2IG9 - chains A and B of the 4 polymer chains in the assembly; structure by X-ray diffraction, 1.90 A resolution.

== Chain A (and B) ==
Molecule: Homoprotocatechuate 2,3-dioxygenase
From: Brevibacterium fuscum
Notes: EC 1.13.11.15; chain B of this document is another copy of the same molecule, construct and numbering; everything in this record applies to it too
UniProtKB: Q45135 (Q45135_9MICO); numbering as in UniProt (aligned over 1-365)
Amino-acid sequence (365 residues; numbered 1 to 365; the number before each row is that of its first residue):
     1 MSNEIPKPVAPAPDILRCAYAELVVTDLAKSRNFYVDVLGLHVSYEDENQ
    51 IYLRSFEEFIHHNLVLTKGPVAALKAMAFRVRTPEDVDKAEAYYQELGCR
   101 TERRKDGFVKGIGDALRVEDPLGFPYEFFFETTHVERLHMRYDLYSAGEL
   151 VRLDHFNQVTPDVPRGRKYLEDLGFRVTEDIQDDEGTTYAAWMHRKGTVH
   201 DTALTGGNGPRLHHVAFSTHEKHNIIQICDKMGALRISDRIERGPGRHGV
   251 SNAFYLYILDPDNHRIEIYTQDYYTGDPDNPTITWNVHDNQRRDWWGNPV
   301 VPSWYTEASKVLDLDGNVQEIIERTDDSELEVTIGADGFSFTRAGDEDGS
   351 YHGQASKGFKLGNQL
Unresolved in the structure: 1-3, 363-365
Bound ions: Fe2+: His155, His214, Glu267; Ca2+: Asp184, Glu185 (shared with Asp184(B), Glu185(B) of chain B)
From the paper describing this entry:
  - Fe2+ coordination: His155, His214, Glu267
  - catalytic residues: His200 (proposed by the authors, not directly observed)

== Interface between chain A and chain B ==
Contacting residue pairs (64):
  Leu16(A) - Gly276(B)
  Leu16(A) - Asp277(B)
  Leu16(A) - Pro278(B)
  Arg17(A) - Tyr274(B)
  Arg17(A) - Asp277(B)  salt bridge
  Glu57(A) - Tyr273(B)
  Phe59(A) - Asp277(B)
  Phe59(A) - Asp279(B)
  Phe59(A) - Pro281(B)  hydrophobic
  Ile60(A) - Asp277(B)
  Arg80(A) - Asp277(B)  salt bridge
  Arg80(A) - Asp279(B)  salt bridge
  Arg82(A) - Pro278(B)
  His134(A) - Asp279(B)  salt bridge
  Arg137(A) - Tyr273(B)
  Arg137(A) - Tyr274(B)  hydrogen bond (side chain-backbone)
  Arg137(A) - Asn280(B)  hydrogen bond
  His139(A) - Asn252(B)  hydrogen bond (backbone-side chain)
  His139(A) - Tyr273(B)
  His139(A) - Ile283(B)
  Met140(A) - His248(B)
  Met140(A) - Gly249(B)
  Met140(A) - Asn252(B)
  Met140(A) - Trp295(B)  hydrophobic
  Tyr142(A) - Arg247(B)  hydrogen bond
  Tyr142(A) - Asn252(B)  hydrogen bond
  Tyr142(A) - Trp295(B)
  Arg152(A) - Asp272(B)  hydrogen bond (side chain-backbone)
  Arg152(A) - Tyr273(B)
  Arg152(A) - Tyr274(B)
  Arg176(A) - Arg82(B)
  His220(A) - Gln271(B)
  Glu221(A) - Glu221(B)
  Glu221(A) - Lys222(B)  salt bridge
  Glu221(A) - Gln271(B)  hydrogen bond
  Lys222(A) - Glu221(B)  salt bridge
  Arg247(A) - Tyr142(B)  hydrogen bond
  His248(A) - Met140(B)
  Gly249(A) - Met140(B)
  Asn252(A) - His139(B)  hydrogen bond (side chain-backbone)
  Asn252(A) - Met140(B)
  Asn252(A) - Tyr142(B)  hydrogen bond
  Gln271(A) - His220(B)
  Gln271(A) - Glu221(B)  hydrogen bond
  Tyr273(A) - Glu57(B)
  Tyr273(A) - Arg137(B)
  Tyr273(A) - His139(B)
  Tyr274(A) - Arg17(B)
  Tyr274(A) - Arg137(B)  hydrogen bond (backbone-side chain)
  Gly276(A) - Leu16(B)
  Asp277(A) - Leu16(B)
  Asp277(A) - Arg17(B)  salt bridge
  Asp277(A) - Phe59(B)
  Asp277(A) - Arg80(B)  salt bridge
  Pro278(A) - Leu16(B)
  Pro278(A) - Arg82(B)
  Asp279(A) - Phe59(B)
  Asp279(A) - Arg80(B)  salt bridge
  Asp279(A) - His134(B)  salt bridge
  Asn280(A) - Arg137(B)  hydrogen bond
  Pro281(A) - Phe59(B)
  Pro281(A) - Arg137(B)
  Trp295(A) - Met140(B)  hydrophobic
  Trp295(A) - Tyr142(B)
Also at the interface, not in a pair above, chain A (36 interface residues in all): Phe130, Lys196, Asp272, Ile283, Trp285
Also at the interface, not in a pair above, chain B (34 interface residues in all): Ile60, Phe130, Arg152, Trp285

== In short ==
36 residues of chain A and 34 residues of chain B are in contact; the contacts include 13 hydrogen bonds and
10 salt bridges. Among the polar pairs are Arg17(A)-Asp277(B), Arg80(A)-Asp277(B) and Arg80(A)-Asp279(B). The
Fe2+ site is built by His155(A), His214(A) and Glu267(A). From the paper: the catalytic residue His200(A);
Fe2+ coordination by His155(A), His214(A) and Glu267(A).
Both chains are Homoprotocatechuate 2,3-dioxygenase (Brevibacterium fuscum). Entry 2IG9 (Structure of a
full-length Homoprotocatechuate 2,3-Dioxygenase from B. fuscum in a new spacegroup) was determined by X-ray
diffraction together with 2IGA from the same study.
